PDB entry 3CGU | X-ray diffraction, 2.51 A resolution | chains A and B

[Chain A (and B)]
Name: Protein giant-lens
Organism: Drosophila melanogaster
Notes: fragment: Fusion protein of and; chain B of this document is another copy of the same molecule, construct and numbering; everything in this record applies to it too
Reference sequence: Q00805 (GIL_DROME); residues 88-419 here correspond to UniProt positions 113-444 (UniProt number = residue number + 25)
Amino-acid sequence (223 residues; each row starts with the number of its first residue; note: 115 numbers in that range are skipped by the numbering (no residue carries them; nothing is unmodelled there)):
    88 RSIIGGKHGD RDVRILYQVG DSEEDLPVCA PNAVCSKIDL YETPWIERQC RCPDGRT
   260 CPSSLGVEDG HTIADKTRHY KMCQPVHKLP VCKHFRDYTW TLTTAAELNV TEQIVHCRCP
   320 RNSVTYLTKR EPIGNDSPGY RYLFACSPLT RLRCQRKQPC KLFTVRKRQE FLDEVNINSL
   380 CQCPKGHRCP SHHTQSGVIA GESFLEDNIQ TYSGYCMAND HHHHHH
Unresolved in the structure: 88-97, 420-425 (chain B: 88-99, 420-425)
Disulfide bonds: C116-C137, C122-C260, C139-C282, C291-C316, C318-C345, C353-C380, C359-C388, C382-C415
Sequence notes: linker (141-144); expression tag (420-425)
UniProt features mapped onto this chain:
  - glycosylation: N308 (N-linked (GlcNAc...) asparagine)

[Chain A / chain B interface]
Contacting residue pairs - 49 pairs, chain A then chain B:
  D99(A) - E267(B)
  L127(A) - L127(B)  hydrophobic
  L127(A) - K275(B)
  Y128(A) - K275(B)
  Y128(A) - N375(B)
  E129(A) - A273(B)
  E129(A) - D274(B)
  E129(A) - K275(B)  hydrogen bond (side chain-backbone)
  E129(A) - N321(B)
  E129(A) - S322(B)
  P131(A) - V266(B)
  L264(A) - G265(B)
  G265(A) - L264(B)
  V266(A) - P131(B)
  E267(A) - V100(B)
  A273(A) - E129(B)
  D274(A) - E129(B)
  K275(A) - L127(B)
  K275(A) - Y128(B)
  K275(A) - E129(B)  hydrogen bond (backbone-side chain)
  H278(A) - P131(B)
  N321(A) - Q368(B)  hydrogen bond (backbone-side chain)
  V323(A) - Q368(B)
  V323(A) - L371(B)  hydrophobic
  L348(A) - F370(B)
  R350(A) - F370(B)
  Q368(A) - N321(B)
  F370(A) - R350(B)
  F370(A) - I376(B)
  F370(A) - N377(B)
  F370(A) - S378(B)  hydrogen bond (backbone-backbone)
  L371(A) - V323(B)  hydrophobic
  L371(A) - N375(B)
  L371(A) - I376(B)
  L371(A) - N377(B)
  D372(A) - V374(B)
  D372(A) - N375(B)
  D372(A) - I376(B)  hydrogen bond (backbone-backbone)
  E373(A) - V374(B)
  V374(A) - E373(B)
  V374(A) - V374(B)  hydrogen bond (backbone-backbone)
  N375(A) - D372(B)
  I376(A) - F370(B)
  I376(A) - L371(B)
  I376(A) - D372(B)  hydrogen bond (backbone-backbone)
  N377(A) - F370(B)
  N377(A) - L371(B)
  S378(A) - F370(B)  hydrogen bond (backbone-backbone)
  H391(A) - H391(B)
Also at the interface, not in a pair above, chain A (31 interface residues in all): S322, P347, T393
Also at the interface, not in a pair above, chain B (35 interface residues in all): T130, T276, H278, P347, L348, T349, S390, T393

[In short]
The interface between chain A and chain B involves 31 residues on one side and 35 on the other, with 8
hydrogen bonds. Polar contacts include E129(A)-K275(B), N321(A)-Q368(B) and F370(A)-S378(B).
Both chains are Protein giant-lens (Drosophila melanogaster). Entry 3CGU (Crystal Structure of unliganded
Argos) was determined by X-ray diffraction together with 3C9A and 3CA7 from the same study.
